PDB entry 4BE0 | X-ray diffraction, 2.68 A resolution | chains A and B of the 4 polymer chains in the assembly

Chain A (and B):
Molecule: Pfv integrase
Source organism: Human spumaretrovirus
Notes: EC 2.7.7.-; chain B of this document is another copy of the same molecule, construct and numbering; everything in this record applies to it too
UniProtKB: P14350 (POL_FOAMV); residues 1-392 here correspond to UniProt positions 752-1143 (UniProt number = residue number + 751)
Sequence (395 residues; row label = number of the first residue in the row; numbers below 1 keep their minus sign (Gly-2 is residue -2)):
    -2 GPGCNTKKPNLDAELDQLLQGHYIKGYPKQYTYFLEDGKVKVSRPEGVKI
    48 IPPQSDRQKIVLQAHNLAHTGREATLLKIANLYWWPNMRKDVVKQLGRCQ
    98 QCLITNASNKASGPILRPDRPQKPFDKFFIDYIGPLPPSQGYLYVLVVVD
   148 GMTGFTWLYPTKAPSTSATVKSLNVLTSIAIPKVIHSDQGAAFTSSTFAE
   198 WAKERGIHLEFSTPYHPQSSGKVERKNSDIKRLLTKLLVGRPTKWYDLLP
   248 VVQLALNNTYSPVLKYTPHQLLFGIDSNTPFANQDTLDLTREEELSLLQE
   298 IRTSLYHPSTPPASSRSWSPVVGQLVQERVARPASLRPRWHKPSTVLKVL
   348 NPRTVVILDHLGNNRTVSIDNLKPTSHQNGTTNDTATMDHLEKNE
Not modelled in the structure: -2 to 7, 376-392 (chain B: -2 to 115, 300-392)
Sequence notes: expression tag (-2 to 0); variant Ser217 (Gly968 in P14350), Gly218 (Ser969 in P14350)
Curated features (UniProtKB/Swiss-Prot):
  - binding site (Mg(2+)): Asp123, Asp185
Metal / ion sites: Zn2+: His62, His66, Cys96, Cys99; Mg2+ site 1: Asp128, Asp185 (together with XZ-115); Mg2+ site 2: Asp128, Glu221 (together with XZ-115)
Ligand contacts: XZ-115 (BF3; 2-(3-chloro-2-fluorobenzyl)-4,5-dihydroxy-1H-isoindole-1,3(2H)-dione): Asp128, Tyr129, Asp185, Pro214, Gln215, Glu221
From the paper describing this entry:
  - binding site for XZ-115: Pro214, Gln215, Glu221

Interface between chain A and chain B:
Residue-residue contacts (57):
  Lys120(A) - Ile272(B)
  Pro121(A) - Ile272(B)
  Phe122(A) - Asn275(B)  hydrogen bond (backbone-side chain)
  Phe152(A) - Ile176(B)  hydrophobic
  Asn171(A) - Pro247(B)
  Thr174(A) - Leu251(B)
  Ser175(A) - Pro247(B)
  Ser175(A) - Gln250(B)
  Ile176(A) - Phe152(B)
  Ile176(A) - Trp154(B)
  Ile176(A) - Phe270(B)  hydrophobic
  Ala177(A) - Leu251(B)  hydrophobic
  Ile178(A) - Asn275(B)  hydrogen bond (backbone-side chain)
  Ile178(A) - Thr276(B)
  Pro179(A) - Asn275(B)
  Lys180(A) - Asn275(B)  hydrogen bond
  Pro247(A) - Ser175(B)
  Gln250(A) - Ser175(B)  hydrogen bond (side chain-backbone)
  Gln250(A) - Ile176(B)
  Leu251(A) - Thr174(B)
  Leu251(A) - Ser175(B)
  His266(A) - Phe122(B)
  Leu269(A) - Phe270(B)
  Phe270(A) - Phe122(B)  hydrophobic
  Phe270(A) - Leu269(B)  hydrophobic
  Phe270(A) - Phe270(B)  hydrophobic
  Ile272(A) - Lys120(B)
  Ile272(A) - Phe122(B)
  Asp273(A) - Phe122(B)
  Ser274(A) - Phe122(B)
  Ser274(A) - Ala177(B)
  Ser274(A) - Ile178(B)  hydrogen bond (side chain-backbone)
  Asn275(A) - Ile178(B)  hydrogen bond (backbone-backbone)
  Asn275(A) - Pro179(B)  hydrogen bond (side chain-backbone)
  Asn275(A) - Lys180(B)
  Asn275(A) - Arg202(B)
  Asn275(A) - Gly203(B)  hydrogen bond (side chain-backbone)
  Thr276(A) - Ile178(B)
  Thr283(A) - Lys120(B)  hydrogen bond (backbone-side chain)
  Leu284(A) - Arg117(B)
  Leu284(A) - Pro118(B)
  Leu286(A) - Pro118(B)
  Leu286(A) - Lys120(B)  hydrogen bond (backbone-side chain)
  Thr287(A) - Lys120(B)
  Arg288(A) - Lys120(B)
  Arg288(A) - Pro121(B)
  Arg288(A) - Met149(B)
  Arg288(A) - Leu268(B)  hydrogen bond (side chain-backbone)
  Arg288(A) - Leu269(B)  hydrogen bond (side chain-backbone)
  Glu289(A) - Tyr263(B)
  Glu291(A) - Lys120(B)  salt bridge
  Leu292(A) - Gln267(B)
  Leu292(A) - Leu268(B)
  Leu292(A) - Gly271(B)
  Arg299(A) - Phe270(B)  hydrogen bond (side chain-backbone)
  Arg299(A) - Gly271(B)
  Arg299(A) - Ile272(B)
Interface residues without a listed pair, chain A (36 interface residues in all): Trp154, Asp285, Leu295, Gln296
Interface residues without a listed pair, chain B (32 interface residues in all): Gln119, Ile204, His266

Overview:
Chain A and chain B form an interface of 36 and 32 residues respectively; the contacts include 13 hydrogen
bonds and 1 salt bridge. Polar pairs include Glu291(A)-Lys120(B), Phe122(A)-Asn275(B) and Ile178(A)-Asn275(B).
Ligands of chain A: XZ-115. From the paper: a binding site for XZ-115 at Pro214(A), Gln215(A) and Glu221(A).
Chain A and chain B are both Pfv integrase (Human spumaretrovirus); the structure, PFV intasome with inhibitor
XZ-115, was determined by X-ray diffraction together with 4BDY, 4BDZ, 4BE1 and 4BE2 from the same study.
